8GFU - chain A; structure by X-ray diffraction, 1.80 A resolution.

[Chain A]
Name: 3C-like proteinase nsp5
Organism: Severe acute respiratory syndrome coronavirus 2
UniProt: P0DTD1 (R1AB_SARS2); residues 1-304 here correspond to UniProt positions 3264-3567 (UniProt number = residue number + 3263)
Sequence (304 residues; row label = number of the first residue in the row):
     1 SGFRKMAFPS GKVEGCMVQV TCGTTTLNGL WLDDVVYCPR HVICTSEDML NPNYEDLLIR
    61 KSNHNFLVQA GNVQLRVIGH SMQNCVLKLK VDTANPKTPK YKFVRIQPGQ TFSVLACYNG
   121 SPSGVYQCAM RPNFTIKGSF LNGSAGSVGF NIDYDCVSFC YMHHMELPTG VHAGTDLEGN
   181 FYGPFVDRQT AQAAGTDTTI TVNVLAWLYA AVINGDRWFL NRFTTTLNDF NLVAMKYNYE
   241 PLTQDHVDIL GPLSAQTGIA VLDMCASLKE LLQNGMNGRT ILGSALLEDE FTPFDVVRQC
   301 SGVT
Unresolved in the structure: 303-304
Construct notes: engineered mutation A145 (Cys3408 in P0DTD1)
Swiss-Prot annotation at these positions:
  - active site: H41 (For 3CL-PRO activity)
  - cross-link (Glycyl lysine isopeptide (Lys-Gly)): K5 (interchain with G-Cter in ubiquitin), K90 (interchain with G-Cter in ubiquitin)
Small-molecule neighbours: Nirmatrelvir (ZGW): S1, L27, H41, M49, Y54, F140, L141, N142, G143, S144, A145, H163, H164, M165, E166, L167, P168, H172, D187, R188, Q189, T190, Q192
What the authors report for this chain:
  - catalytic residues: H41 (citing earlier work)
  - mutagenesis - C145A (400-fold): decreased binding to Nirmatrelvir
  - conformationally variable residues (helix shift, loop rearrangement): M49, Q189
  - mutagenesis - C145A (Tm change 6.8 degC): increased stability

[Summary]
Ligands of chain A: Nirmatrelvir. Curated annotation (UniProt) lists active-site residue H41. From the paper:
the catalytic residue H41; C145A reduces binding to Nirmatrelvir.
Chain A is 3C-like proteinase nsp5 (Severe acute respiratory syndrome coronavirus 2); the structure, Room
temperature X-ray structure of truncated SARS-CoV-2 main protease C145A mutant, residues 1-304, in complex
with ..., was determined by X-ray diffraction (same publication as 8GFK, 8GFN, 8GFO and 8GFR).
